PDB entry 6GD5 | solution NMR | chains A and B

# Chain A
Name: Lipopolysaccharide export system protein LptA
Source organism: Escherichia coli K-12
UniProtKB: P0ADV1 (LPTA_ECOLI); numbering as in UniProt (aligned over 28-144)
Chain sequence (117 residues; numbered 28 to 144; the number before each row is that of its first residue):
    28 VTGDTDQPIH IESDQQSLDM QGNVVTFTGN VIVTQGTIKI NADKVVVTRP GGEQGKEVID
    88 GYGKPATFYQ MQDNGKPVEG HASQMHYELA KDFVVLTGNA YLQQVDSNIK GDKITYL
Curated features (UniProtKB/Swiss-Prot):
  - mutagenesis: Ile36 (I36D/E: No change in activity), Ile38 (I38D: Decrease in activity; I38E: No change in activity), Arg76 (R76D/E: No change in activity), Phe95 (F95A: No change in activity), Gly138 (G138R: Cannot complement E.coli lptA-depleted mutants. Exhibits lower thermal stability. Has a lower propensity to oligomerize)
Reported in the primary citation:
  - contacts within the chain: Asp31-Gln62
  - mutagenesis - D31N, Q62L: increased growth in response to thanatin
  - mutagenesis - Q62L: unchanged growth (citing earlier work)
  - conformationally variable residues (order/disorder transition): Gly78 to Gly82

# Chain B
Name: Thanatin
Source organism: Podisus maculiventris
UniProtKB: P55788 (THAN_PODMA); residues 201-221 here correspond to UniProt positions 1-21 (UniProt number = residue number - 200)
Chain sequence (21 residues; each row starts with the number of its first residue):
   201 GSKKPVPIIY CNRRTGKCQR M
Disulfide bonds: Cys211-Cys218

# Chain A / chain B interface
Contacting residue pairs (39):
  Thr32(A) - Val206(B)
  Asp33(A) - Val206(B)
  Gln34(A) - Val206(B)
  Pro35(A) - Val206(B)
  Pro35(A) - Pro207(B)
  Ile36(A) - Ile208(B)
  Ile36(A) - Ile209(B)
  His37(A) - Ile209(B)
  His37(A) - Cys211(B)
  Ile38(A) - Ile209(B)
  Ile38(A) - Tyr210(B)
  Ile38(A) - Cys211(B)
  Glu39(A) - Cys211(B)
  Glu39(A) - Arg213(B)
  Ser40(A) - Cys211(B)
  Ser40(A) - Asn212(B)
  Ser40(A) - Arg213(B)
  Asp41(A) - Asn212(B)
  Asp41(A) - Arg214(B)
  Gln42(A) - Asn212(B)
  Gln43(A) - Tyr210(B)
  Gln43(A) - Cys211(B)
  Gln43(A) - Asn212(B)
  Gln43(A) - Lys217(B)
  Val52(A) - Tyr210(B)
  Phe54(A) - Tyr210(B)
  Val74(A) - Tyr210(B)
  Arg76(A) - Met221(B)
  Gln81(A) - Arg220(B)
  Gln81(A) - Met221(B)
  Gly82(A) - Pro205(B)
  Gly82(A) - Val206(B)
  Gly82(A) - Ile208(B)
  Gly82(A) - Met221(B)
  Glu84(A) - Ile208(B)
  Glu84(A) - Met221(B)
  Leu116(A) - Pro205(B)
  Leu116(A) - Val206(B)
  Leu116(A) - Ile208(B)
Interface residues without a listed pair, chain A (22 interface residues in all): Leu45, Lys83
Interface residues without a listed pair, chain B (14 interface residues in all): Cys218
From the paper, about this interface:
  - specific contacts: Glu39(A)-Arg213(B) (salt bridge), Ser40(A)-Asn212(B) (hydrogen bond), Asp41(A)-Asn212(B) (hydrogen bond), Asp41(A)-Arg214(B), Phe54(A)-Tyr210(B) (pi stacking)
  - interface residues, chain A: Pro35(A), Ile36(A), Ile38(A), Leu45(A), Val52(A), Phe54(A), Val74(A), Gly78(A)
  - interface residues, chain B: Val206(B), Pro207(B), Ile208(B), Tyr210(B), Met221(B)

# Summary
22 residues of chain A and 14 residues of chain B are in contact. The paper describes a salt bridge between
Glu39(A) and Arg213(B); hydrogen bonds between Ser40(A) and Asn212(B) and Asp41(A) and Asn212(B); a contact
between Asp41(A) and Arg214(B). From the paper: D31N and Q62L of chain A increase growth in response to
thanatin; interface residues Pro35(A), Ile36(A) and Val206(B) among others.
Here chain A is Lipopolysaccharide export system protein LptA (Escherichia coli K-12) and chain B is Thanatin
(Podisus maculiventris). Entry 6GD5 (The solution structure of the LptA-Thanatin complex) was determined by
solution NMR.
